Entry 7OQW (X-ray diffraction, 1.90 A resolution); this record covers chains A and P.

== Chain A ==
Protein: 14-3-3 protein sigma
From: Homo sapiens
UniProt: P31947 (1433S_HUMAN); numbering as in UniProt (aligned over 1-248)
Sequence (253 residues; numbered -4 to 248; the number before each row is that of its first residue; numbers below 1 keep their minus sign (Gly-4 is residue -4)):
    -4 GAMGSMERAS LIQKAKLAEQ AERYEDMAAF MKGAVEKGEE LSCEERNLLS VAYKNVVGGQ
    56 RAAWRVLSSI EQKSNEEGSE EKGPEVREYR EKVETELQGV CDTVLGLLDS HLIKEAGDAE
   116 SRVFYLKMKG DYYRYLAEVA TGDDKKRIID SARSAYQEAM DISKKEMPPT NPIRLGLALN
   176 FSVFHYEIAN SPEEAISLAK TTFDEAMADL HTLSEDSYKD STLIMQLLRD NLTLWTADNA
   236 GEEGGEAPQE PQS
Unresolved in the structure: -4, 70-77, 137-138, 232-248
Construct notes: expression tag (-4 to 0)
Modified positions: Cys38 (S-hydroxycysteine; CSO)
Bound ions: Mg2+ site 1 near Glu2 (its only coordinating residue here); Mg2+ site 2: Glu35, Glu110, Glu188
Small-molecule neighbours:
  - 0B7 (N-[(5-carbamimidoyl-3-phenyl-thiophen-2-yl)methyl]-1H-indole-6-carboxamide), molecule 1: Glu14, Cys38, Glu39, Asn42, Leu43, Val46, Leu218
  - 0B7, molecule 2: Cys38, Asn42, Asn166, Pro167, Ile168, Asp215, Leu218, Ile219
Curated features (UniProtKB/Swiss-Prot):
  - site (Interaction with phosphoserine on interacting protein): Arg56, Arg129
  - modified residue (Phosphoserine): Ser5, Ser74, Ser248

== Chain P ==
Protein: Amot-p130 phosphopeptide (pS175)
UniProt: Q4VCS5 (AMOT_HUMAN); numbering as in UniProt (aligned over 169-181)
Sequence (13 residues; row label = number of the first residue in the row):
   169 GHVRSLSERL MQM
Unresolved in the structure: 169-172, 178-181
Modified positions: Ser175 (phosphoserine; SEP)

== How chain A and chain P interact ==
Residue-residue contacts (21):
  Lys49(A) - Glu176(P)  salt bridge
  Lys49(A) - Arg177(P)
  Arg56(A) - Ser175(P)
  Lys122(A) - Glu176(P)  salt bridge
  Arg129(A) - Ser175(P)
  Tyr130(A) - Ser175(P)
  Gly171(A) - Glu176(P)
  Leu174(A) - Leu174(P)
  Leu174(A) - Ser175(P)
  Leu174(A) - Glu176(P)
  Asn175(A) - Ser175(P)
  Asn175(A) - Glu176(P)  hydrogen bond (side chain-backbone)
  Val178(A) - Leu174(P)
  Tyr181(A) - Ser173(P)
  Glu182(A) - Ser173(P)  hydrogen bond (side chain-backbone)
  Leu218(A) - Arg177(P)
  Leu222(A) - Arg177(P)
  Asp225(A) - Leu174(P)
  Asn226(A) - Ser173(P)
  Asn226(A) - Leu174(P)  hydrogen bond (side chain-backbone)
  Trp230(A) - Ser173(P)  hydrogen bond
Other interface residues (no listed pair), chain A (17 interface residues in all): Pro167

== In short ==
Chain A and chain P form an interface of 17 and 5 residues respectively; the contacts include 4 hydrogen bonds
and 2 salt bridges. Polar pairs include Lys49(A)-Glu176(P), Lys122(A)-Glu176(P) and Asn175(A)-Glu176(P). Chain
A binds compound 0B7. Glu35(A), Glu110(A) and Glu188(A) form the Mg2+ site 2.
Chain A is 14-3-3 protein sigma (Homo sapiens) and chain P is Amot-p130 phosphopeptide (pS175); the structure,
Ternary complex of 14-3-3 sigma, Amot-p130 phosphopeptide, and WQ178, was determined by X-ray diffraction.
